Entry 3TTC (X-ray diffraction, 1.86 A resolution); this record covers chain A.

[Chain A]
Name: Transcriptional regulatory protein
From: Escherichia coli
Notes: EC 2.1.3.-
Reference sequence: Q7ABC4 (Q7ABC4_ECO57); numbering as in UniProt (aligned over 92-746)
Sequence (657 residues; numbered 90 to 746; the number before each row is that of its first residue):
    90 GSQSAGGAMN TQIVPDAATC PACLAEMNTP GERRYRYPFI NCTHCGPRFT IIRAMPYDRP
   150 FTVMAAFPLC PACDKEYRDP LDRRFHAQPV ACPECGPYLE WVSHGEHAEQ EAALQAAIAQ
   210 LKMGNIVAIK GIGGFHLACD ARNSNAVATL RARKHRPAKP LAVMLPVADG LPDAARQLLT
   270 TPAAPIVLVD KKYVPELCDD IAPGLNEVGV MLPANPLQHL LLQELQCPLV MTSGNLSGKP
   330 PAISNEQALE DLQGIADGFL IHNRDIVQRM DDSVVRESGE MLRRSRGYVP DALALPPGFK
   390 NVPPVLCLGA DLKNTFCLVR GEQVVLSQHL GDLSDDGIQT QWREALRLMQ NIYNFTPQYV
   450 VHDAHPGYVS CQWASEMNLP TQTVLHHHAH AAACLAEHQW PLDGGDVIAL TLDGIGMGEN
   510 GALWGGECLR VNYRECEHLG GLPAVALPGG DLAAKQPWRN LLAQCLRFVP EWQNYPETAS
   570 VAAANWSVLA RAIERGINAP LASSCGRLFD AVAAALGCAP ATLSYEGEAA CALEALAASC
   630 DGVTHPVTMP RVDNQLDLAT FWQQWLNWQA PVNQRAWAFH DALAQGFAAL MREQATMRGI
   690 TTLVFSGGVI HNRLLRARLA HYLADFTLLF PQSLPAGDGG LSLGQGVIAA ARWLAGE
Disordered / not traced: 90-100
Construct notes: expression tag (90-91); conflict Ala571 (Gln in Q7ABC4), Ala572 (Gln in Q7ABC4), Ala573 (Gln in Q7ABC4)
Ion coordination: Zn2+ site 1: Cys109, Cys112, Cys131, Cys134; Zn2+ site 2: Cys159, Cys162, Cys181, Cys184; Mg2+ near Tyr282 (its only coordinating residue here); Zn2+ site 3: His475, His479, Asp502, Asp727 (together with ADP)
Residues lining bound ligands:
  - ADP (adenosine-5'-diphosphate): Arg245, Lys248, Pro249, Leu250, Ala251, Ile275, Leu277, Ala291, Leu294, Glu296, Val297, Gly298, Thr321, Ser322, Val363, Leu371, Arg372
  - ADP: Lys402, His475, His479, Asp502, Gly503, Ile504, Gly595, Arg596, Phe598, Glu615, Gly616, Ala619, Cys620, Glu623, Gly696, Gly697, Val698, Asn701, Gly726, Asp727
From the paper describing this entry:
  - mutagenesis - G697A, G697V: unchanged expression
  - mutagenesis - K243Q/R245Q, G298M, H475Q/H479Q: abolished catalytic activity
  - mutagenesis - G697A (85%-90%), G697V (85%-90%): decreased catalytic activity

[In short]
Ligands of chain A: ADP. The Zn2+ site 1 is built by Cys109, Cys112, Cys131 and Cys134. Cys159, Cys162, Cys181
and Cys184 coordinate Zn2+ site 2. From the paper: K243Q/R245Q, G298M and H475Q/H479Q abolish catalytic
activity; G697A and G697V reduce catalytic activity.
Chain A is Transcriptional regulatory protein (Escherichia coli); the structure, Crystal structure of E. coli
HypF with ADP and carbamoyl phosphate, was determined by X-ray diffraction together with 3TSP, 3TSQ, 3TSU,
3TTD and 3TTF from the same study.
